Entry 8IQ4 (electron microscopy, 2.70 A resolution); this record covers chains R and A of the 5 polymer chains in the assembly.

[Chain R]
Molecule: Prostaglandin F2-alpha receptor
Source organism: Homo sapiens
UniProt: P43088 (PF2R_HUMAN); numbering as in UniProt (aligned over 1-359)
Sequence (384 residues; each row starts with the number of its first residue; numbers below 1 keep their minus sign (Asp-7 is residue -7)):
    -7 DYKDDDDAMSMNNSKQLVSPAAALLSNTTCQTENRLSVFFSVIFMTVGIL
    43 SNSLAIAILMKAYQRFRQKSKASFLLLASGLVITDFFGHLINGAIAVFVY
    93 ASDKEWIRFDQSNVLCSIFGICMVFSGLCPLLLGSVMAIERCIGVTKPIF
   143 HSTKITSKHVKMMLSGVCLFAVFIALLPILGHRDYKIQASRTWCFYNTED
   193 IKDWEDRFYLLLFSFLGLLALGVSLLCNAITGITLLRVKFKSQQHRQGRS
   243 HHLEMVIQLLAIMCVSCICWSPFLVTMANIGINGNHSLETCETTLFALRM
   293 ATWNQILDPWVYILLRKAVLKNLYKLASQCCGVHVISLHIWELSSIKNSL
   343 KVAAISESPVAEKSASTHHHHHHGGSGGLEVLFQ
Unresolved in the structure: -7 to 26, 230-242, 314-376
Differences from the reference sequence: expression tag (-7 to 0, 360-376)
UniProt features mapped onto this chain:
  - glycosylation (N-linked (GlcNAc...) asparagine): Asn4, Asn19
Disulfide bonds: Cys108-Cys186
Residues lining bound ligands: 87Q (Z-7-[(1R,2R,3R,5S)-2-[(E,3S)-3-methyl-3-oxidanyl-oct-1-enyl]-3,5-bis(oxidanyl)cyclopentyl]hept-5-enoic acid): Ser33, Phe36, Met37, Gly80, His81, Asn84, Gly85, Ala88, Tyr92, Phe111, Met115, Ser118, Gly119, Thr184, Trp185, Phe187, Phe205, Trp262, Phe265, Leu287, Leu290, Arg291, Ala293, Thr294, Gln297
From the paper describing this entry:
  - binding site for 87Q: Ser33, His81, Gly85, Tyr92, Met115, Thr184, Phe205, Trp262, Phe265, Leu290, Arg291, Thr294, Gln297
  - specificity-determining residues: Ser33, His81, Gly85, Phe265
  - mutagenesis - G85T: abolished signaling in response to PGF2alpha
  - mutagenesis - S33P: unchanged signaling in response to PGF2alpha
  - mutagenesis - S33P: increased signaling in response to PGE2
  - mutagenesis - H81Q: decreased signaling in response to PGF2alpha
  - mutagenesis - H81Q: decreased signaling in response to PGE2

[Chain A]
Molecule: Guanine nucleotide-binding protein G(s) subunit alpha isoforms short
Source organism: Homo sapiens
UniProt: P63092 (GNAS2_HUMAN); the construct has insertions or renumbered stretches relative to UniProt, so the offset changes along the chain: 17-56 = UniProt 17-56; 188-195 = UniProt 57-64; 204-253 = UniProt 204-253; 264-394 = UniProt 264-394
Sequence (245 residues; numbered 9 to 394; 141 numbers in that range are skipped by the numbering (no residue carries them; nothing is unmodelled there); the number before each row is that of its first residue):
     9 GPTLSAEDKAAVERSKMIEKQLQKDKQVYRATHRLLLLGADNSGKSTI
   188 VKQMRILHGGSGGSGGTSGIFETKFQVDKVNFHMFDVGGQRDERRKWIQC
   238 FNDVTAIIFVVDSSDY
   264 NRLQEALNDFKSIWNNRWLRTISVILFLNKQDLLAEKVLAGKSKIEDYFP
   314 EFARYTTPEDATPEPGEDPRVTRAKYFIRDEFLRISTASGDGRHYCYPHF
   364 TCAVDTENARRIFNDCKDIILQMNLREYNLV
Unresolved in the structure: 9-16, 188-206, 304-310, 326-335
Differences from the reference sequence: expression tag (9-16); conflict Ala19 (Gln in P63092), Val20 (Arg in P63092), Arg22 (Ala in P63092), Ser23 (Asn in P63092), Met25 (Lys in P63092), Asp49 (Gly in P63092), Asn50 (Glu in P63092), Asp249 (Ala in P63092), Asp252 (Ser in P63092), Asp272 (Leu in P63092), Ala372 (Ile in P63092), Ile375 (Val in P63092), Lys380 (Arg in P63092), Leu384 (Gln in P63092), Gln385 (Arg in P63092), Asn387 (His in P63092), Glu390 (Gln in P63092), Asn392 (Glu in P63092), Val394 (Leu in P63092); linker (196-203)

[Chain R / chain A interface]
Residue-residue contacts (41; chain R residue first):
  Arg57(R) with Leu393(A); Val394(A), hydrogen bond (side chain-backbone)
  Phe58(R) with Arg389(A); Glu390(A); Leu393(A), hydrophobic; Val394(A)
  Ala64(R) with Glu390(A)
  Ser65(R) with Glu390(A)
  Phe66(R) with Glu390(A); Tyr391(A)
  Leu67(R) with Leu393(A), hydrophobic
  Glu132(R) with Tyr391(A), hydrogen bond
  Arg133(R) with Tyr391(A)
  Gly136(R) with Asn387(A), hydrogen bond (backbone-side chain); Tyr391(A)
  Val137(R) with Leu384(A)
  Pro140(R) with Lys380(A); Ile383(A); Leu384(A)
  Ile141(R) with Val217(A), hydrophobic; Lys380(A)
  His143(R) with Asn387(A)
  Ser144(R) with His41(A); Ile383(A)
  Thr145(R) with His41(A)
  Leu227(R) with Leu388(A), hydrophobic
  His243(R) with Gly355(A); Gln385(A); Leu388(A); Asn392(A); Val394(A)
  His244(R) with Gln385(A), hydrogen bond; Leu388(A)
  Glu246(R) with Asn392(A)
  Met247(R) with Leu388(A), hydrophobic; Asn392(A)
  Gln250(R) with Tyr391(A); Asn392(A)
  Arg308(R) with Asn392(A)
  Ala310(R) with Leu393(A)
  Val311(R) with Leu393(A), hydrophobic
Also at the interface, not in a pair above, chain R (29 interface residues in all): Ile50, Ala54, Lys61, Lys63, Ile305
Also at the interface, not in a pair above, chain A (20 interface residues in all): Arg38, Ala39, Thr284, Phe376, Cys379
Interface features reported in the paper:
  - interface residues, chain R: His244(R)

[Overview]
Chain R and chain A form an interface of 29 and 20 residues respectively, with 4 hydrogen bonds. Polar pairs
include Arg57(R)-Val394(A), Glu132(R)-Tyr391(A) and Gly136(R)-Asn387(A). From the paper: a binding site for
87Q at Ser33(R), His81(R) and Gly85(R) among others; G85T of chain R abolishes signaling in response to
PGF2alpha; 3 substitutions were tested in all.
Here chain R is Prostaglandin F2-alpha receptor and chain A is Guanine nucleotide-binding protein G(s) subunit
alpha isoforms short, both from Homo sapiens. Entry 8IQ4 (Cryo-EM structure of Carboprost-bound
prostaglandin-F2-alpha receptor-miniGq-Nb35 complex) was determined by electron microscopy, deposited together
with 8IQ6.
